7T3L - chains A and S of the 28 polymer chains in the assembly; structure by electron microscopy, 3.60 A resolution.

# Chain A
Name: CRISPR-associated protein Csy1
UniProtKB: Q02ML9 (CSY1_PSEAB); numbering as in UniProt (aligned over 1-434)
Amino-acid sequence (434 residues; row label = number of the first residue in the row):
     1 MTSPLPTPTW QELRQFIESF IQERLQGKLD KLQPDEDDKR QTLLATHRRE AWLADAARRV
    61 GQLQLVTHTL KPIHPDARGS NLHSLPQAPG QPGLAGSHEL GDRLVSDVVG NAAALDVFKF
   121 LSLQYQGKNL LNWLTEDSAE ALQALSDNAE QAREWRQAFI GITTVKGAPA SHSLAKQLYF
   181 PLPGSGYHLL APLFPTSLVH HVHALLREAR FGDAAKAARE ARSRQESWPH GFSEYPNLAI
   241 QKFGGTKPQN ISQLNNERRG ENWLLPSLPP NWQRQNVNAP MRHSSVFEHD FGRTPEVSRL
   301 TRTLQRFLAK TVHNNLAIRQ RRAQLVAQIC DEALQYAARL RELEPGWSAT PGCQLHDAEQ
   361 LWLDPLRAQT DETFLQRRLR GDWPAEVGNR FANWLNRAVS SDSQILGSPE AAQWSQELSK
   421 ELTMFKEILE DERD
Disordered / not traced: 1-7

# Chain S
Molecule: 21-nt DNA strand
Sequence (21 nucleotides; each row starts with the number of its first residue):
     1 GGGGGGGGGG GGGGGGGGGG G
Disordered / not traced: 10-21

# Interface between chain A and chain S
Pairs across the interface (7; chain A residue first):
  Gly110(A) with DG7(S), phosphate contact
  Asn111(A) with DG7(S), phosphate contact; DG8(S), hydrogen bond to the phosphate
  Lys247(A) with DG5(S), sugar contact; DG6(S), salt bridge to the phosphate
  Asn250(A) with DG5(S), phosphate contact; DG6(S), hydrogen bond to the phosphate
Also at the interface, not in a pair above, chain A (6 interface residues in all): Ala112, Thr246

# Overview
The interface between chain A and chain S involves 6 residues on one side and 4 on the other, with 2 hydrogen
bonds and 1 salt bridge. Among the polar pairs are Asn111(A)-DG8(S), Asn250(A)-DG6(S) and Lys247(A)-DG6(S).
Here chain A is CRISPR-associated protein Csy1 and chain S is a 21-nt DNA strand. Entry 7T3L (Cryo-EM
structure of Csy-AcrIF24-DNA dimer) was determined by electron microscopy (same publication as 7T3J, 7T3K,
7TAW and 7TAX).
